5WNV - chains A and O of the 23 polymer chains in the assembly; structure by X-ray diffraction, 3.30 A resolution.

# Chain A
Molecule: 16S Ribosomal RNA rRNA
From: Thermus thermophilus (strain HB8 / ATCC 27634 / DSM 579)
Sequence (1522 nucleotides; row label = number of the first residue in the row; note: 42 numbers in that range are skipped by the numbering (no residue carries them; nothing is unmodelled there); a row labelled like 190A-190L holds insertion residues (190A, then the next letters in order); numbering starts at 0):
     0 UUUGUUGGAG AGUUUGAUCC UGGCUCAGGG UGAACGCUGG CGGCGUGCCU AAGACAUGCA
    60 AGUCGUGCGG G
    73 CCGCGGGGUU UU
    88 ACUCCG
    95 UGGUC
   101 AGCGGCGGAC GGGUGAGUAA CGCGUGGGU
  129A G
   130 ACCUACCCGG AAGAGGGGGA CAACCCGGGG AAACUCGGGC UAAUCCCCCA UGUGGACCCG
   190 C
190A-190L CCCUUGGGGUGU
   191 GUCCAAAGGG CUUU
   216 GCCCGCUUCC GGAUGGGCCC GCGUCCCAUC AGCUAGUUGG UGGGGUAAUG GCCCACCAAG
   276 GCGACGACGG GUAGCCGGUC UGAGAGGAUG GCCGGCCACA GGGGCACUGA GACACGGGCC
   336 CCACUCCUAC GGGAGGCAGC AGUUAGGAAU CUUCCGCAAU GGGCGCAAGC CUGACGGAGC
   396 GACGCCGCUU GGAGGAAGAA GCCCUUCGGG GUGUAAACUC CUGAA
   442 CCCGGGACGA AACCCCCGAC GA
   474 GGGGACUGAC GGUACCGGG
   494 GUAAUAGCGC CGGCCAACUC CGUGCCAGCA GCCGCGGUAA UACGGAGGGC GCGAGCGUUA
   554 CCCGGAUUCA CUGGGCGUAA AGGGCGUGUA GGCGGCCUGG GGCGUCCCAU GUGAAAGACC
   614 ACGGCUCAAC CGUGGGGGAG CGUGGGAUAC GCUCAGGCUA GACGGUGGGA GAGGGUGGUG
   674 GAAUUCCCGG AGUAGCGGUG AAAUGCGCAG AUACCGGGAG GAACGCCGAU GGCGAAGGCA
   734 GCCACCUGGU CCACCCGUGA CGCUGAGGCG CGAAAGCGUG GGGAGCAAAC CGGAUUAGAU
   794 ACCCGGGUAG UCCACGCCCU AAACGAUGCG CGCUAGGUCU CUGGGUCU
   848 CCUGGGGGCC GAAGCUAACG CGUUAAGCGC GCCGCCUGGG GAGUACGGCC GCAAGGCUGA
   908 AACUCAAAGG AAUUGACGGG GGCCCGCACA AGCGGUGGAG CAUGUGGUUU AAUUCGAAGX
   968 AACGCGAAGA ACCUUACCAG GCCUUGACAU GCUAGG
 1003A G
  1004 AACCCGGGUG AAAGCCUGGG GUGCCCC
1030A-1030D GCGA
  1031 GGGGAGCCCU AGCACAGGUG CUGCAUGGCC GUCGUCAGCU CGUGCCGUGA GGUGUUGGGU
  1091 UAAGUCCCGC AACGAGCGCA ACCCCCGCCG UUAGUUGCCA GCGGUUCGGC CGGGCACUCU
  1151 AACGGGACUG CCCGCGAAA
  1171 GCGGGAGGAA GGAGGGGACG ACGUCUGGUC AGCAUGGCCC UUACGGCCUG GGCGACACAC
  1231 GUGCUACAAU GCCCACUACA AAGCGAUGCC ACCCGGCAAC GGGGAGCUAA UCGCAAAAAG
  1291 GUGGGCCCAG UUCGGAUUGG GGUCUGCAAC CCGACCCCAU GAAGCCGGAA UCGCUAGUAA
  1351 UCGCGGAUCA G
 1361A C
  1362 CAUGCCGCGG UGAAUACGUU CCCGGGCCUU GUACACACXG CCXGUXACGC CAUGGGAGCG
  1422 GGCUCUACCC GAAGUCGCCG GG
  1446 AGCCUACGGG
  1459 CAGGCGCCGA GGGUAGGGCC CGUGACUGGG GCGAAGUCGU AACAAGGUAG CUGUACCGGA
  1519 AGGUGCGGCU GGAUCCACUC CUUUCU
Unresolved in the structure: 0-4, 1534-1538
Modified / non-standard residues: PSU (pseudouridine-5'-monophosphate) at position 516, 7MG (7N-methyl-8-hydroguanosine-5'-monophosphate) at position 527, M2G (N2-dimethylguanosine-5'-monophosphate) at position 966, 5MC (5-methylcytidine-5'-monophosphate) at position 967, 2MG (2N-methylguanosine-5'-monophosphate) at position 1207, 5MC (5-methylcytidine-5'-monophosphate) at position 1400, 4OC (4n,o2'-methylcytidine-5'-monophosphate) at position 1402, 5MC (5-methylcytidine-5'-monophosphate) at position 1404, 5MC (5-methylcytidine-5'-monophosphate) at position 1407, UR3 (3-methyluridine-5'-monophoshate) at position 1498, MA6 (6N-dimethyladenosine-5'-monophoshate) at position 1518, MA6 (6N-dimethyladenosine-5'-monophoshate) at position 1519, PSU (pseudouridine-5'-monophosphate) at position 1540, PSU (pseudouridine-5'-monophosphate) at position 1541
Construct notes: conflict C1534 (A132811 in 55771382), A1535 (C132812 in 55771382)
Ion coordination: Mg2+ site 1: U5 (shared with 1 residue of chain D); K+ site 1 near U14 (its only coordinating residue here); Mg2+ site 2 near G21 (its only coordinating residue here); Mg2+ site 3 near U37 (its only coordinating residue here); Mg2+ site 4 near A53 (its only coordinating residue here); Mg2+ site 5: G61, U62; Mg2+ site 6: G69, G70, U98; Mg2+ site 7 near U81 (its only coordinating residue here); Mg2+ site 8 near U83 (its only coordinating residue here); Mg2+ site 9 near G107 (its only coordinating residue here); K+ site 2: A109, A329, G331; Mg2+ site 10 near G117 (its only coordinating residue here); 79 more Mg2+ sites not listed; 12 more K+ sites not listed
Residues lining bound ligands: B6M ((1R,2S,3S,4R,6R)-4,6-diamino-2-{[3-O-(2,6-diamino-2,6-dideoxy-alpha-L-altropyranosyl)-beta-L-arabinofuranosyl]oxy}-3-hydroxycyclohexyl 2-amino-2-deoxy-alpha-D-allopyranoside): G1405, U1406, 5MC_1407, A1408, C1409, G1489, C1490, G1491, A1492, A1493, G1494, U1495

# Chain O
Molecule: 30S ribosomal protein S15
From: Thermus thermophilus (strain HB8 / ATCC 27634 / DSM 579)
Reference sequence: Q5SJ76 (RS15_THET8); numbering as in UniProt (aligned over 2-89)
Sequence (88 residues; each row starts with the number of its first residue):
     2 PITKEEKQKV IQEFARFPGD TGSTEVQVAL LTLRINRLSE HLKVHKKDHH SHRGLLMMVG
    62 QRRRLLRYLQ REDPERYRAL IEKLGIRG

# How chain A and chain O interact
Contacting residue pairs (69):
  G579(A) with Arg-54(O), hydrogen bond to the sugar
  U580(A) with Arg-54(O), salt bridge to the phosphate; Leu-57(O), sugar contact; Met-58(O), sugar contact
  G581(A) with Gly-61(O), phosphate contact; Arg-64(O), hydrogen bond to the phosphate; Arg-65(O), salt bridge to the phosphate
  U582(A) with Arg-64(O), salt bridge to the phosphate; Arg-68(O), salt bridge to the phosphate
  C656(A) with Gln-28(O), hydrogen bond to the sugar; Gln-62(O), sugar contact
  G657(A) with Thr-22(O), hydrogen bond to the sugar; Gly-23(O), sugar contact; Gln-28(O), sugar contact; Leu-31(O), phosphate contact
  G658(A) with Lys-8(O), salt bridge to the phosphate; Gln-9(O), phosphate contact; Ile-12(O), phosphate contact; Thr-22(O), sugar contact; Leu-31(O), phosphate contact
  U659(A) with Lys-8(O), salt bridge to the phosphate; Gln-9(O), hydrogen bond to the phosphate
  G660(A) with Lys-5(O), salt bridge to the phosphate
  G666(A) with His-51(O), sugar contact; Ser-52(O), base contact
  G667(A) with His-42(O), base contact; Asp-49(O), hydrogen bond to the sugar; His-51(O), sugar contact
  G668(A) with His-46(O), sugar contact; Lys-48(O), sugar contact; Asp-49(O), sugar contact
  U669(A) with His-46(O), sugar contact
  A728(A) with Arg-54(O), salt bridge to the phosphate
  A729(A) with His-51(O), base contact
  G730(A) with His-51(O), hydrogen bond to the base
  C739(A) with Pro-2(O), phosphate contact; His-42(O), hydrogen bond to the sugar
  U740(A) with Pro-2(O), phosphate contact; Arg-38(O), phosphate contact; Leu-39(O), phosphate contact; His-42(O), hydrogen bond to the sugar; Ser-52(O), hydrogen bond to the sugar
  G741(A) with Arg-35(O), salt bridge to the phosphate; Leu-39(O), sugar contact; His-51(O), sugar contact; Ser-52(O), hydrogen bond to the sugar; Gly-55(O), sugar contact
  G742(A) with Arg-35(O), salt bridge to the phosphate; Met-58(O), sugar contact
  G750(A) with Phe-18(O), phosphate contact; Asp-21(O), hydrogen bond to the sugar; Thr-22(O), hydrogen bond to the sugar; Gly-23(O), hydrogen bond to the base; Ser-24(O), sugar contact; Gln-28(O), base contact
  U751(A) with Phe-18(O), phosphate contact; Gly-23(O), sugar contact; Ser-24(O), sugar contact; Thr-25(O), sugar contact
  G752(A) with Tyr-69(O), sugar contact
  A753(A) with Tyr-69(O), hydrogen bond to the phosphate
  C754(A) with Arg-65(O), sugar contact; Leu-66(O), sugar contact; Tyr-69(O), sugar contact; Arg-72(O), salt bridge to the phosphate
  G755(A) with Arg-65(O), salt bridge to the phosphate
  C764(A) with His-50(O), sugar contact
  C808(A) with Lys-48(O), phosphate contact
  G809(A) with Lys-48(O), salt bridge to the phosphate
Interface residues without a listed pair, chain A (33 interface residues in all): A583, C749, G763, G765
Interface residues without a listed pair, chain O (39 interface residues in all): Gly-20, His-53, Met-59, Glu-73

# In short
33 residues of chain A and 39 residues of chain O are in contact; the contacts include 15 hydrogen bonds and
13 salt bridges. Polar pairs include G730(A)/His-51(O), G750(A)/Gly-23(O) and G579(A)/Arg-54(O). Ligands of
chain A: compound B6M.
Here chain A is 16S Ribosomal RNA rRNA and chain O is 30S ribosomal protein S15, both from Thermus
thermophilus (strain HB8 / ATCC 27634 / DSM 579). Entry 5WNV (Crystal Structure of 30S ribosomal subunit from
Thermus thermophilus) was determined by X-ray diffraction (same publication as 5WNP, 5WNQ, 5WNR, 5WNS, 5WNT
and 5WNU).
